PDB entry 6KE1 | X-ray diffraction, 3.39 A resolution | chains A and B

# Chain A (and B)
Name: CRISPR-associated endonuclease Cas1 2
Source organism: Thermus thermophilus (strain HB8 / ATCC 27634 / DSM 579)
Notes: EC 3.1.-.-; chain B of this document is another copy of the same molecule, construct and numbering; everything in this record applies to it too
Reference sequence: Q53WG8 (CAS1B_THET8); residues 1-325 here = UniProt positions 1-325
Amino-acid sequence (325 residues; numbered 1 to 325; the number before each row is that of its first residue):
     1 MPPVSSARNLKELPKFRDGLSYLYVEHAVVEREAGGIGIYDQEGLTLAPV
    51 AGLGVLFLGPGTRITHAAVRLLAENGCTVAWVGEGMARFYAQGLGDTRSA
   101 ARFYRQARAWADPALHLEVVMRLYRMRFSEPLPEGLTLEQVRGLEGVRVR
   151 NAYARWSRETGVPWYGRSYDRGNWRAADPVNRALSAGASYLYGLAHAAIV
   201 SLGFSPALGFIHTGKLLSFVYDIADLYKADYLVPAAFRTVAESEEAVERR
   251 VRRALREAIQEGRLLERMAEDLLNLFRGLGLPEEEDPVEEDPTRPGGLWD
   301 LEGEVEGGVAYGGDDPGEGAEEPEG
Not modelled in the structure: 1-15, 173-176, 280-325 (chain B: 1-19, 167-174, 283-325)

# How chain A and chain B interact
Contacting residue pairs (91):
  V29(A) - R63(B)
  L58(A) - H66(B)
  G59(A) - H66(B)  hydrogen bond (backbone-side chain)
  P60(A) - H66(B)
  G61(A) - H66(B)
  T62(A) - T65(B)
  T62(A) - H66(B)  hydrogen bond (backbone-backbone)
  R63(A) - V29(B)
  R63(A) - E31(B)  salt bridge
  R63(A) - I64(B)
  R63(A) - T65(B)
  I64(A) - R63(B)
  I64(A) - I64(B)  hydrogen bond (backbone-backbone)
  T65(A) - T62(B)
  T65(A) - R63(B)
  H66(A) - L58(B)  hydrogen bond (side chain-backbone)
  H66(A) - G59(B)  hydrogen bond (side chain-backbone)
  H66(A) - P60(B)
  H66(A) - T62(B)  hydrogen bond (backbone-backbone)
  H66(A) - W81(B)
  H66(A) - V82(B)
  H66(A) - Y90(B)
  V69(A) - W81(B)  hydrophobic
  R70(A) - Y90(B)
  A73(A) - Y90(B)
  A73(A) - A91(B)  hydrophobic
  E74(A) - Y90(B)
  W81(A) - H66(B)
  W81(A) - V69(B)  hydrophobic
  W81(A) - R70(B)  hydrogen bond (backbone-side chain)
  W81(A) - W81(B)  hydrophobic
  V82(A) - H66(B)
  V82(A) - R70(B)  hydrogen bond (backbone-side chain)
  G83(A) - R70(B)
  G85(A) - R70(B)  hydrogen bond (backbone-side chain)
  M86(A) - R70(B)
  M86(A) - E74(B)
  A87(A) - R70(B)
  A87(A) - A73(B)  hydrophobic
  F89(A) - V69(B)  hydrophobic
  F89(A) - A73(B)  hydrophobic
  F89(A) - C77(B)
  F89(A) - V79(B)
  F89(A) - G93(B)
  F89(A) - L94(B)
  F89(A) - G95(B)
  Y90(A) - Q92(B)
  Y90(A) - G93(B)
  Y90(A) - L94(B)  hydrogen bond (backbone-backbone)
  A91(A) - Q92(B)
  Q92(A) - A91(B)
  Q92(A) - Q92(B)  hydrogen bond (backbone-backbone)
  Q92(A) - L94(B)
  G93(A) - Y90(B)
  L94(A) - H196(B)
  T97(A) - L216(B)
  A100(A) - L216(B)  hydrophobic
  F103(A) - F103(B)  hydrophobic
  F103(A) - S205(B)
  F103(A) - L208(B)  hydrophobic
  Y104(A) - W110(B)  hydrophobic
  Y104(A) - A207(B)  hydrogen bond (side chain-backbone)
  Y104(A) - G214(B)
  Y104(A) - K215(B)  hydrogen bond (side chain-backbone)
  A107(A) - W110(B)  hydrophobic
  W110(A) - Y104(B)  hydrophobic
  W110(A) - A107(B)  hydrophobic
  W110(A) - R108(B)
  A111(A) - A111(B)  hydrophobic
  A207(A) - F103(B)  hydrophobic
  A207(A) - Y104(B)  hydrogen bond (backbone-side chain)
  L208(A) - F103(B)  hydrophobic
  G209(A) - Y104(B)
  T213(A) - Y104(B)
  G214(A) - R98(B)
  G214(A) - S99(B)
  G214(A) - A100(B)  hydrogen bond (backbone-backbone)
  G214(A) - Y104(B)  hydrogen bond (backbone-side chain)
  K215(A) - D96(B)
  K215(A) - T97(B)
  K215(A) - R98(B)
  K215(A) - A100(B)
  K215(A) - Y104(B)
  L216(A) - L94(B)  hydrophobic
  L216(A) - R98(B)  hydrogen bond (backbone-backbone)
  L216(A) - A100(B)
  L216(A) - F103(B)  hydrophobic
  L217(A) - L94(B)  hydrophobic
  L217(A) - G95(B)
  L217(A) - D96(B)
  Y221(A) - D96(B)
Interface residues without a listed pair, chain A (49 interface residues in all): E31, R88, R98, R108, S205, H212, S218
Interface residues without a listed pair, chain B (46 interface residues in all): T78, G203, L217, S218

# In short
49 residues of chain A and 46 residues of chain B are in contact; the contacts include 17 hydrogen bonds and 1
salt bridge. Polar contacts include R63(A)-E31(B), G59(A)-H66(B) and H66(A)-L58(B).
Both chains are CRISPR-associated endonuclease Cas1 2 (Thermus thermophilus (strain HB8 / ATCC 27634 / DSM
579)). Entry 6KE1 (Crystal structure of TtCas1) was determined by X-ray diffraction (same publication as
6KDV).
